PDB entry 7EW0 | electron microscopy, 3.42 A resolution | chains B and C of the 5 polymer chains in the assembly

# Chain B
Molecule: Guanine nucleotide-binding protein G(I)/G(S)/G(T) subunit beta-1
Organism: Homo sapiens
UniProt: P62873 (GBB1_HUMAN); numbering as in UniProt (aligned over 2-340)
Amino-acid sequence (356 residues; each row starts with the number of its first residue; numbers below 1 keep their minus sign (Met-15 is residue -15)):
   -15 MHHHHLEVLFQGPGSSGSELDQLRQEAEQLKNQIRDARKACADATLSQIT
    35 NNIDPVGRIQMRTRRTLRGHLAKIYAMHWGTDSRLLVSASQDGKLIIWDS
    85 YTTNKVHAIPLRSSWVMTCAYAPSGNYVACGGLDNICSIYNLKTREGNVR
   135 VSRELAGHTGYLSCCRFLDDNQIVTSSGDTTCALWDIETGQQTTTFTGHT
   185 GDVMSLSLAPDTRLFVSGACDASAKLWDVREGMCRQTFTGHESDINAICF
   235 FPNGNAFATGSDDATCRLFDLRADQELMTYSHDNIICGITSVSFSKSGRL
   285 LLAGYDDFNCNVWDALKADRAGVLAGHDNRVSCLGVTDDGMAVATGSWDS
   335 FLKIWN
Disordered / not traced: -15 to 0
Differences from the reference sequence: initiating methionine (-15); expression tag (-14 to 1)
Curated features (UniProtKB/Swiss-Prot):
  - modified residue: Ser2 (N-acetylserine), His266 (Phosphohistidine)
  - natural variant: Leu30 (L30F: In MRD42; uncertain significance), Arg52 (R52G: In MRD42), Gly64 (G64V: In MRD42), Asp76 (D76E: In MRD42; D76G: In MRD42), Gly77 (G77S: In MRD42), Lys78 (K78R: In MRD42), Ile80 (I80N: In MRD42; I80T: In MRD42), His91 (H91R: In MRD42; uncertain significance), Ala92 (A92T: In MRD42), Pro94 (P94S: In MRD42), Leu95 (L95P: In MRD42), Arg96 (R96L: In MRD42), 5 further natural variant entries in UniProt

# Chain C
Molecule: Guanine nucleotide-binding protein G(I)/G(S)/G(O) subunit gamma-2
Organism: Homo sapiens
UniProt: P59768 (GBG2_HUMAN); numbering as in UniProt (aligned over 1-71)
Amino-acid sequence (71 residues; row label = number of the first residue in the row):
     1 MASNNTASIAQARKLVEQLKMEANIDRIKVSKAAADLMAYCEAHAKEDPL
    51 LTPVPASENPFREKKFFCAIL
Disordered / not traced: 1-5, 64-71
Curated features (UniProtKB/Swiss-Prot):
  - modified residue: Ala2 (N-acetylalanine), Cys68 (Cysteine methyl ester)
  - lipidation: Cys68 (S-geranylgeranyl cysteine)

# Chain B / chain C interface
Residue-residue contacts (65):
  Glu3(B) - Ile9(C)
  Leu7(B) - Ala12(C)  hydrophobic
  Leu7(B) - Arg13(C)
  Glu10(B) - Val16(C)
  Ala11(B) - Leu15(C)  hydrophobic
  Leu14(B) - Val16(C)  hydrophobic
  Leu14(B) - Leu19(C)  hydrophobic
  Leu14(B) - Lys20(C)
  Ile18(B) - Ala23(C)  hydrophobic
  Cys25(B) - Arg27(C)
  Cys25(B) - Ile28(C)  hydrogen bond (side chain-backbone)
  Cys25(B) - Lys29(C)
  Ala26(B) - Val30(C)  hydrophobic
  Asp27(B) - Lys29(C)  salt bridge
  Asp27(B) - Ser31(C)
  Ala28(B) - Val30(C)
  Leu30(B) - Ala34(C)  hydrophobic
  Ile33(B) - Ser31(C)
  Ile33(B) - Ala34(C)  hydrophobic
  Ile37(B) - Met38(C)  hydrophobic
  Val40(B) - Leu51(C)  hydrophobic
  Met45(B) - Leu50(C)  hydrophobic
  Arg46(B) - Glu63(C)  salt bridge
  Thr47(B) - Glu63(C)
  Arg48(B) - Phe61(C)
  Arg48(B) - Glu63(C)
  Arg49(B) - Phe61(C)  hydrogen bond (side chain-backbone)
  Arg49(B) - Arg62(C)  hydrogen bond (side chain-backbone)
  Ser84(B) - Phe61(C)
  Tyr85(B) - Pro60(C)
  Tyr85(B) - Phe61(C)  hydrophobic
  Thr181(B) - Lys14(C)
  Met217(B) - Met21(C)  hydrophobic
  Cys218(B) - Gln18(C)  hydrogen bond (backbone-side chain)
  Arg219(B) - Met21(C)
  Arg219(B) - Glu22(C)
  Gln220(B) - Glu22(C)
  Gln220(B) - Ile25(C)
  Thr221(B) - Glu22(C)  hydrogen bond (backbone-side chain)
  Phe235(B) - Leu37(C)  hydrophobic
  Phe235(B) - Tyr40(C)  hydrophobic
  Pro236(B) - Tyr40(C)
  Asn237(B) - Tyr40(C)
  Asp254(B) - Ala33(C)
  Arg256(B) - Asp26(C)
  Arg256(B) - Ile28(C)
  Arg256(B) - Ala33(C)
  Arg256(B) - Asp36(C)
  Ala257(B) - Ile28(C)
  Asp258(B) - Arg27(C)  salt bridge
  Leu261(B) - Val30(C)  hydrophobic
  Ser279(B) - Asp48(C)  hydrogen bond
  Lys280(B) - Glu47(C)
  Lys280(B) - Asp48(C)
  Ser281(B) - Tyr40(C)
  Ser281(B) - Cys41(C)
  Ser281(B) - His44(C)
  Ser281(B) - Asp48(C)  hydrogen bond
  Leu300(B) - Met38(C)  hydrophobic
  Leu300(B) - Cys41(C)  hydrophobic
  Gly324(B) - Pro49(C)
  Gly324(B) - Leu50(C)
  Ile338(B) - Phe61(C)  hydrophobic
  Asn340(B) - Asn59(C)  hydrogen bond
  Asn340(B) - Phe61(C)
Other interface residues (no listed pair), chain B (54 interface residues in all): Gln17, Ala21, Arg22, Thr34, Ile43, Gln259, Gly282, Arg283, Leu284, Asp323, Met325, Ala326
Other interface residues (no listed pair), chain C (39 interface residues in all): Glu42, Ala45

# In short
The interface between chain B and chain C involves 54 residues on one side and 39 on the other, with 8
hydrogen bonds and 3 salt bridges. Polar pairs include Asp27(B)-Lys29(C), Arg46(B)-Glu63(C) and
Asp258(B)-Arg27(C).
Here chain B is Guanine nucleotide-binding protein G(I)/G(S)/G(T) subunit beta-1 and chain C is Guanine
nucleotide-binding protein G(I)/G(S)/G(O) subunit gamma-2, both from Homo sapiens. Entry 7EW0 (Cryo-EM
structure of ozanimod -bound Sphingosine-1-phosphate receptor 1 in complex with Gi protein) was determined by
electron microscopy together with 7EVY, 7EVZ, 7EW1 and 7EW7 from the same study.
